Entry 9DZE (electron microscopy, 4.30 A resolution (low resolution: residue-level contacts below are approximate; hydrogen-bond / salt-bridge calls are withheld)); this record covers chains H and R of the 30 polymer chains in the assembly.

# Chain H
Protein: pD5-14 A component
Source organism: synthetic construct
Sequence (331 residues; row label = number of the first residue in the row; numbers below 1 keep their minus sign (Met-2 is residue -2)):
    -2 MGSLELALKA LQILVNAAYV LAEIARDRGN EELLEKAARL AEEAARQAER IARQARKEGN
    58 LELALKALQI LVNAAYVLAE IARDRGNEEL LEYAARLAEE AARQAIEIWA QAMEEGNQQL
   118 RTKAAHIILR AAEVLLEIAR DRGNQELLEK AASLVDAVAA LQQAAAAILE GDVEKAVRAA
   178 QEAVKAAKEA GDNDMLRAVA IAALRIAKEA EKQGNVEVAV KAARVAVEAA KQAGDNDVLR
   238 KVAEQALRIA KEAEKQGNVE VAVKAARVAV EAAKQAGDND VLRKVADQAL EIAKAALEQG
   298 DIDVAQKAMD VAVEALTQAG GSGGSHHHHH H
Unresolved in the structure: -2 to 0, 317-328

# Chain R
Protein: pD5-14 B component
Source organism: synthetic construct
Sequence (320 residues; numbered -2 to 317; the number before each row is that of its first residue; numbers below 1 keep their minus sign (Met-2 is residue -2)):
    -2 MGSPRLVLRA LENMVRAAHT LAEIARDNGN EEWLERAARL AEEVARRAER LAREARKEGN
    58 LELALKALQI LVNAAYVLAE IARDRGNEEE LEYAARLAEE AARQAIEIAA QAMEEGNLEL
   118 ALKALQIIVN AAYVLAEIAR DRGNEELLEK AASLAEAAAA LAEAIAAILE GDVEKAVRAA
   178 QEAVKAAKEA GDNDMLRAVA IAALRIAKEA EKQGNVEVAV KAARVAVEAA KQAGDNDVLR
   238 KVAEQALRIA KEAEKQGNVE VAVKAARVAV EAAKQAGDND VLRKVAEQAL EIAKKAAEQG
   298 DVGVMQKAMD VALRAAGQAG
Unresolved in the structure: -2 to 0, 317

# Interface between chain H and chain R
Residue-residue contacts (4):
  Leu1(H) with Leu166(R)
  Ala7(H) with Ala159(R)
  Ala14(H) with Ala152(R); Ala156(R)
Also at the interface, not in a pair above, chain H (5 interface residues in all): Ala4, Leu11
Also at the interface, not in a pair above, chain R (5 interface residues in all): Ala163

# Overview
Chain H and chain R each contribute 5 residues to their interface.
Here chain H is pD5-14 A component and chain R is pD5-14 B component, both from synthetic construct. Entry
9DZE (Computationally Designed Bifaceted Protein Nanomaterial pD5-14) was determined by electron microscopy.
